Entry 8RJA (X-ray diffraction, 1.97 A resolution); this record covers chains B and L of the 6 polymer chains in the assembly.

== Chain B ==
Protein: Formylmethanofuran dehydrogenase subunit B
Source organism: Candidatus Methanoperedenaceae archaeon GB50
UniProt: A0A7R9R4U5 (A0A7R9R4U5_9EURY); residue numbers follow UniProt; this construct covers 1-430
Amino-acid sequence (430 residues; numbered 1 to 430; the number before each row is that of its first residue):
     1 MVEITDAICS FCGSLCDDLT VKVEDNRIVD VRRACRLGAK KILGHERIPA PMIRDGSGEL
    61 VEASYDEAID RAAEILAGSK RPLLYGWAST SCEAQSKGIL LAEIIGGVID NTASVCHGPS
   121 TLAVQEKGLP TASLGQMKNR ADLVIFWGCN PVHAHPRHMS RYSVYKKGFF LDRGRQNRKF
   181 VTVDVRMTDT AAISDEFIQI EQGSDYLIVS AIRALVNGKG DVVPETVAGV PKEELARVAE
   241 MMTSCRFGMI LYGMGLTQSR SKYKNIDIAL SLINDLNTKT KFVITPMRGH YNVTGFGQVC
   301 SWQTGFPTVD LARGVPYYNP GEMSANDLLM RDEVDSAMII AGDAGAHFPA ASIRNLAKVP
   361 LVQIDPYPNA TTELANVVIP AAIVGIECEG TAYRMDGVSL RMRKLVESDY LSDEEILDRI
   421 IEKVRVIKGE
Disordered / not traced: 1
Bound ions: 4Fe-4S cluster Fe: Cys9, Cys12, Cys16, Cys35; tungsten ion: Cys116 (together with hydrosulfuric acid, molybdopterin guanosine dinucleotide)
Small-molecule neighbours:
  - hydrosulfuric acid (H2S): Thr112, Cys116, Gly289, His290, Val293
  - molybdopterin guanosine dinucleotide (MGD; 2-amino-5,6-dimercapto-7-methyl-3,7,8a,9-tetrahydro-8-oxa-1,3,9,10-tetraaza-anthracen-4-one guanosine dinucleotide), molecule 1: Phe11, Leu37, Cys116, Trp147, Gly148, Cys149, Asn150, His153, Ala154, His155, Val183, Asp184, Val185, Arg186, Thr188, Ile200, Gln202, Gly203, Asp205, Gly253, Met254, Gly255, Ser259, Gly289, His290
  - molybdopterin guanosine dinucleotide (MGD), molecule 2: Lys41, Ser89, Thr90, Thr112, Val115, Cys116, Met254, Gln258, His290, Tyr291, Ile340, Ala341, Gly342, Asp343, His347, Ile364, Asp365, Pro366, Tyr367, Asn369, Ala381, Ala382, Ile383, Val384, Asp413
  - 4Fe-4S cluster (SF4): Cys9, Phe11, Cys12, Ser14, Leu15, Cys16, Ala34, Cys35, Leu37, Gly38, His155, Pro156, Arg157
What the authors report for this chain:
  - tungsten ion coordination: Cys116

== Chain L ==
Protein: NAD(P)H-quinone oxidoreductase subunit I, chloroplastic
Source organism: Candidatus Methanoperedenaceae archaeon GB50
Notes: EC 1.6.5.11
UniProt: A0A7R9MZV2 (A0A7R9MZV2_9EURY); residue numbers follow UniProt; this construct covers 1-85
Amino-acid sequence (85 residues; each row starts with the number of its first residue):
     1 MANQMSFKKV KVSEECVGCG VCETVCPVNN LLEDGAEFDP DRAKLAIKVT NGEAAVDEEV
    61 CLTCGTCTFN CPSGAVYAEY EPRAS
Disordered / not traced: 1-4, 83-85
Bound ions: 4Fe-4S cluster Fe site 1: Cys16, Cys19, Cys22, Cys71; 4Fe-4S cluster Fe site 2: Cys26, Cys61, Cys64, Cys67
Small-molecule neighbours:
  - 4Fe-4S cluster (SF4), molecule 1: Val10, Cys26, Pro27, Val28, Ala46, Ile47, Cys61, Leu62, Thr63, Cys64, Thr66, Cys67
  - 4Fe-4S cluster (SF4), molecule 2: Val12, Cys16, Val17, Gly18, Cys19, Gly20, Val21, Cys22, Val49, Ala54, Cys71, Pro72, Ser73, Ala75, Val76

== Chain B / chain L interface ==
Contacting residue pairs (39; chain B residue first):
  Glu3(B) - Arg42(L)  salt bridge
  Thr5(B) - Asp41(L)
  Thr20(B) - Asp41(L)  hydrogen bond
  Val29(B) - Asn51(L)
  Asp30(B) - Asn51(L)  hydrogen bond
  Val31(B) - Thr50(L)
  Val31(B) - Asn51(L)  hydrogen bond (backbone-backbone)
  Arg32(B) - Pro40(L)
  Arg32(B) - Asp41(L)  hydrogen bond (side chain-backbone)
  Arg32(B) - Lys48(L)
  Arg32(B) - Val49(L)
  Arg32(B) - Thr50(L)
  Arg33(B) - Glu23(L)
  Arg33(B) - Pro40(L)
  Arg33(B) - Asp41(L)  salt bridge
  Arg33(B) - Val49(L)  hydrogen bond (backbone-backbone)
  Ala34(B) - Val49(L)
  Ala34(B) - Gly52(L)  hydrogen bond (backbone-backbone)
  Cys35(B) - Val17(L)
  Cys35(B) - Gly18(L)
  Cys35(B) - Gly52(L)
  Arg36(B) - Glu14(L)  hydrogen bond (side chain-backbone)
  Arg36(B) - Cys16(L)  hydrogen bond (side chain-backbone)
  Arg36(B) - Val17(L)  hydrogen bond (backbone-backbone)
  Arg36(B) - Gly52(L)
  Ala39(B) - Asn51(L)
  Ala39(B) - Gly52(L)
  Pro156(B) - Cys19(L)
  Arg157(B) - Gly18(L)
  Arg157(B) - Cys19(L)
  Ser160(B) - Cys19(L)  hydrogen bond (side chain-backbone)
  Ser160(B) - Gly20(L)
  Ser160(B) - Val21(L)
  Ser160(B) - Thr24(L)  hydrogen bond (backbone-side chain)
  Tyr165(B) - Val21(L)  hydrophobic
  Tyr165(B) - Thr24(L)
  Tyr165(B) - Val25(L)  hydrophobic
  Tyr165(B) - Asn70(L)
  Lys167(B) - Asn30(L)
Other interface residues (no listed pair), chain B (21 interface residues in all): Leu43, Val152, Lys166, Ile193
Other interface residues (no listed pair), chain L (22 interface residues in all): Glu15, Pro72

== Summary ==
21 residues of chain B and 22 residues of chain L are in contact, with 11 hydrogen bonds and 2 salt bridges.
Among the polar pairs are Glu3(B)-Arg42(L), Arg33(B)-Asp41(L) and Thr20(B)-Asp41(L). Ligands of chain B:
4Fe-4S cluster, molybdopterin guanosine dinucleotide and hydrosulfuric acid. Chain L binds 4Fe-4S cluster.
From the paper: tungsten ion coordination by Cys116(B).
Here chain B is Formylmethanofuran dehydrogenase subunit B and chain L is NAD(P)H-quinone oxidoreductase
subunit I, chloroplastic, both from Candidatus Methanoperedenaceae archaeon GB50. Entry 8RJA (Crystal
structure of the F420-reducing formylmethanofuran dehydrogenase complex from the ethanotroph Candidatus
Ethanoperedens thermophilum) was determined by X-ray diffraction (same publication as 8RIU).
